Entry 8Y3Q (electron microscopy, 2.98 A resolution); this record covers chains D and B of the 9 polymer chains in the assembly.

# Chain D
Molecule: Heavy chain of F11
From: Sus scrofa
Chain sequence (122 residues; numbered 2 to 123; the number before each row is that of its first residue):
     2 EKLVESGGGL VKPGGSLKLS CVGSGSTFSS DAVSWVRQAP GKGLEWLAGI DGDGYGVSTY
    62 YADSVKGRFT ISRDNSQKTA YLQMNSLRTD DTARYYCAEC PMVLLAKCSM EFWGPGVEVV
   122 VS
Disulfides: Cys22-Cys98, Cys101-Cys109

# Chain B
Molecule: B646L
From: African swine fever virus
UniProt: Q5IZK2 (Q5IZK2_ASF); numbering as in UniProt (aligned over 1-646)
Chain sequence (693 residues; numbered -46 to 646; the number before each row is that of its first residue; numbers below 1 keep their minus sign (Met-46 is residue -46)):
   -46 MHHHHHHHHH HGSDYKDHDG DYKDHDIDYK DDDDKELENL YFQGAGSMAS GGAFCLIAND
    14 GKADKIILAQ DLLNSRISNI KNVNKSYGKP DPEPTLSQIE ETHLVHFNAH FKPYVPVGFE
    74 YNKVRPHTGT PTLGNKLTFG IPQYGDFFHD MVGHHILGAC HSSWQDAPIQ GTSQMGAHGQ
   134 LQTFPRNGYD WDNQTPLEGA VYTLVDPFGR PIVPGTKNAY RNLVYYCEYP GERLYENVRF
   194 DVNGNSLDEY SSDVTTLVRK FCIPGDKMTG YKHLVGQEVS VEGTSGPLLC NIHDLHKPHQ
   254 SKPILTDEND TQRTCSHTNP KFLSQHFPEN SHNIQTAGKQ DITPITDATY LDIRRNVHYS
   314 CNGPQTPKYY QPPLALWIKL RFWFNENVNL AIPSVSIPFG ERFITIKLAS QKDLVNEFPG
   374 LFVRQSRFIA GRPSRRNIRF KPWFIPGVIN EISLTNNELY INNLFVTPEI HNLFVKRVRF
   434 SLIRVHKTQV THTNNNHHDE KLMSALKWPI EYMFIGLKPT WNISDQNPHQ HRDWHKFGHV
   494 VNAIMQPTHH AEISFQDRDT ALPDACSSIS DISPVTYPIT LPIIKNISVT AHGINLIDKF
   554 PSKFCSSYIP FHYGGNAIKT PDDPGAMMIT FALKPREEYQ PSGHINVSRA REFYISWDTD
   614 YVGSITTADL VVSASAINFL LLQNGSAVLR YST
Unresolved in the structure: -46 to 70, 249-302, 420-462, 586-605, 628-646
Construct notes: expression tag (-46 to 0)

# Interface between chain D and chain B
Pairs across the interface - 18 pairs, chain D then chain B:
  Ser27(D) with Glu151(B)
  Ser31(D) with Asn140(B), hydrogen bond (backbone-side chain); Val154(B)
  Asp32(D) with Asn140(B), hydrogen bond
  Tyr56(D) with Thr156(B); Leu157(B), hydrogen bond (side chain-backbone); Ile165(B), hydrogen bond (side chain-backbone); Pro167(B)
  Pro102(D) with Gln123(B); Arg139(B); Asn140(B), hydrogen bond (backbone-backbone)
  Met103(D) with Gln123(B); Arg139(B)
  Val104(D) with Gln123(B), hydrogen bond (backbone-side chain)
  Leu105(D) with Val166(B), hydrophobic; Pro167(B)
  Lys108(D) with Ile122(B)
  Glu112(D) with Arg139(B), salt bridge
Other interface residues (no listed pair), chain D (11 interface residues in all): Thr28
Other interface residues (no listed pair), chain B (14 interface residues in all): Gly152, Ala153, Tyr155

# Overview
11 residues of chain D and 14 residues of chain B are in contact; the contacts include 6 hydrogen bonds and 1
salt bridge. Among the polar pairs are Glu112(D)-Arg139(B), Ser31(D)-Asn140(B) and Asp32(D)-Asn140(B).
Chain D is Heavy chain of F11 (Sus scrofa) and chain B is B646L (African swine fever virus); the structure,
ASFV p72 in complex with Fab F11, was determined by electron microscopy together with 8ZL9, 8Y3O, 8Y3P and
8Y3R from the same study.
